PDB entry 4BSI | X-ray diffraction, 2.62 A resolution | chains A and B

# Chain A
Name: Hemagglutinin
Organism: Influenza virus (A/TURKEY/ITALY/214845/2002 (H7N3))
Notes: fragment: ha1 of trypsin released ectodomain, residues 12-332
Reference sequence: G0KQM4 (G0KQM4_9INFA); residues 1-321 here correspond to UniProt positions 12-332 (UniProt number = residue number + 11)
Sequence (321 residues; row label = number of the first residue in the row):
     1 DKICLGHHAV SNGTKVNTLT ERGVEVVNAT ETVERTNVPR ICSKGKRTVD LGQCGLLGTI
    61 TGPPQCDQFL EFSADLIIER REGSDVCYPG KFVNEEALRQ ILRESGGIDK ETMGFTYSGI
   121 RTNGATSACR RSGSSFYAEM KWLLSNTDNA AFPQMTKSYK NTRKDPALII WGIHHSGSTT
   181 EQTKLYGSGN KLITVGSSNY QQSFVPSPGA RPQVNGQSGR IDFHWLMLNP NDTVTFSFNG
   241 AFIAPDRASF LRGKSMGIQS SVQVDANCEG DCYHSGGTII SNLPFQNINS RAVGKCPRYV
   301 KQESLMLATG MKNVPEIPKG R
Disordered / not traced: 318-321
Disulfides: C42-C268, C54-C66, C87-C129, C272-C296
Covalent attachments: N-acetylglucosamine (NAG) linked to N28, N231

# Chain B
Name: Hemagglutinin
Organism: Influenza virus (A/TURKEY/ITALY/214845/2002 (H7N3))
Notes: fragment: ha2 of trypsin released ectodomain, residues 333-509
Reference sequence: G0KQM4 (G0KQM4_9INFA); residues 1-177 here correspond to UniProt positions 333-509 (UniProt number = residue number + 332)
Sequence (177 residues; row label = number of the first residue in the row):
     1 GLFGAIAGFI ENGWEGLIDG WYGFRHQNAQ GEGTAADYKS TQSAIDQITG KLNRLIEKTN
    61 QQFELIDNEF TEVEKQIGNV INWTRDSMTE VWSYNAELLV AMENQHTIDL ADSEMNKLYE
   121 RVKRQLRENA EEDGTGCFEI FHKCDDDCMA SIRNNTYDHS RYREEAMQNR IQIDPVK
Disordered / not traced: 171-177
Disulfides: C144-C148
Covalent attachments: N-acetylglucosamine (NAG) linked to N82

# How chain A and chain B interact
Pairs across the interface (132):
  D1(A) - Q27(B)  hydrogen bond (backbone-backbone)
  D1(A) - E139(B)
  D1(A) - I140(B)  hydrogen bond (backbone-backbone)
  K2(A) - H26(B)
  K2(A) - Q27(B)  hydrogen bond (backbone-backbone)
  K2(A) - C137(B)
  K2(A) - F138(B)
  K2(A) - E139(B)
  K2(A) - M149(B)
  I3(A) - R25(B)
  I3(A) - H26(B)
  I3(A) - C137(B)
  I3(A) - F138(B)  hydrogen bond (backbone-backbone)
  C4(A) - W14(B)
  C4(A) - F24(B)
  C4(A) - R25(B)  hydrogen bond (backbone-backbone)
  C4(A) - G136(B)  hydrogen bond (side chain-backbone)
  C4(A) - C137(B)  disulfide
  L5(A) - W14(B)
  L5(A) - G23(B)
  L5(A) - F24(B)  hydrophobic
  L5(A) - L118(B)  hydrophobic
  L5(A) - G136(B)  hydrogen bond (backbone-backbone)
  L5(A) - F138(B)  hydrophobic
  G6(A) - W14(B)
  G6(A) - Y22(B)
  G6(A) - G23(B)  hydrogen bond (backbone-backbone)
  G6(A) - M115(B)
  H7(A) - I6(B)
  H7(A) - I10(B)
  H7(A) - N12(B)
  H7(A) - G13(B)
  H7(A) - W14(B)  hydrogen bond (backbone-backbone)
  H7(A) - W21(B)
  H7(A) - Y22(B)
  H7(A) - M115(B)
  H8(A) - W14(B)
  H8(A) - L17(B)
  H8(A) - G20(B)  hydrogen bond (side chain-backbone)
  H8(A) - W21(B)  hydrogen bond (backbone-backbone)
  A9(A) - G13(B)
  A9(A) - W14(B)  hydrogen bond (backbone-backbone)
  A9(A) - E15(B)
  V16(A) - N104(B)
  N17(A) - A101(B)
  N17(A) - N104(B)  hydrogen bond (backbone-side chain)
  T18(A) - A101(B)
  T18(A) - Q105(B)  hydrogen bond
  T18(A) - I108(B)
  L19(A) - A101(B)
  L19(A) - M102(B)
  L19(A) - Q105(B)  hydrogen bond (backbone-side chain)
  T20(A) - Q105(B)  hydrogen bond (backbone-side chain)
  T30(A) - L52(B)
  T32(A) - V100(B)
  E79(A) - F70(B)
  R80(A) - F70(B)
  R81(A) - E69(B)  hydrogen bond (side chain-backbone)
  R81(A) - F70(B)
  E95(A) - T71(B)
  E96(A) - D67(B)
  E96(A) - N68(B)  hydrogen bond
  E96(A) - V73(B)
  R99(A) - N68(B)
  Q100(A) - I66(B)
  R103(A) - L65(B)
  R103(A) - N68(B)
  E104(A) - E64(B)
  M256(A) - Q62(B)
  G257(A) - L65(B)
  Q259(A) - L65(B)
  Q259(A) - N68(B)  hydrogen bond
  Q259(A) - E69(B)  hydrogen bond (side chain-backbone)
  Q259(A) - F70(B)
  S275(A) - E69(B)  hydrogen bond
  S281(A) - K58(B)
  N282(A) - I56(B)
  N282(A) - E57(B)
  P284(A) - L55(B)
  P284(A) - E57(B)
  F285(A) - A96(B)  hydrophobic
  S290(A) - R85(B)
  R291(A) - L65(B)
  R291(A) - D67(B)  salt bridge
  R291(A) - N68(B)
  R291(A) - E69(B)  salt bridge
  R291(A) - R85(B)
  V293(A) - F63(B)
  V293(A) - E64(B)
  V293(A) - L65(B)
  G294(A) - Q61(B)
  G294(A) - Q62(B)
  G294(A) - F63(B)  hydrogen bond (backbone-backbone)
  K295(A) - K58(B)  hydrogen bond (backbone-side chain)
  K295(A) - N60(B)
  K295(A) - Q61(B)
  C296(A) - K58(B)
  P297(A) - K58(B)
  R298(A) - W92(B)
  Y299(A) - T89(B)
  Y299(A) - W92(B)
  V300(A) - W92(B)
  V300(A) - S93(B)
  K301(A) - T89(B)
  K301(A) - E90(B)
  K301(A) - S93(B)  hydrogen bond (backbone-side chain)
  Q302(A) - S93(B)  hydrogen bond (side chain-backbone)
  Q302(A) - E97(B)  hydrogen bond
  L305(A) - A96(B)  hydrophobic
  L305(A) - E97(B)
  M306(A) - V100(B)
  M306(A) - N104(B)  hydrogen bond (backbone-side chain)
  L307(A) - L55(B)  hydrophobic
  L307(A) - E103(B)
  L307(A) - N104(B)
  A308(A) - N104(B)  hydrogen bond (backbone-side chain)
  A308(A) - T107(B)
  T309(A) - W21(B)
  T309(A) - I48(B)
  T309(A) - L52(B)
  G310(A) - W21(B)
  G310(A) - T107(B)
  M311(A) - I6(B)  hydrophobic
  M311(A) - W21(B)
  M311(A) - Y22(B)  hydrophobic
  M311(A) - A111(B)  hydrophobic
  V314(A) - A7(B)  hydrophobic
  V314(A) - E11(B)
  V314(A) - N12(B)
  V314(A) - G13(B)  hydrogen bond (backbone-backbone)
  P315(A) - N12(B)
  E316(A) - N12(B)
Interface residues without a listed pair, chain A (64 interface residues in all): V10, S11, V24, V26, S255, I258, S260, L283, K312
Interface residues without a listed pair, chain B (66 interface residues in all): N28, T59, L98, L99, Y119, I152
Cross-chain cystine bridges: C4(A)-C137(B)

# Overview
Chain A and chain B form an interface of 64 and 66 residues respectively, with 1 disulfide bond, 29 hydrogen
bonds and 2 salt bridges. Among the polar pairs are R291(A)-D67(B), R291(A)-E69(B) and C4(A)-G136(B).
N-acetylglucosamine is covalently linked to N28(A) and N231(A).
Chain A is Hemagglutinin and chain B is Hemagglutinin, both from Influenza virus (A/TURKEY/ITALY/214845/2002
(H7N3)); the structure, H7N3 Avian Influenza Virus Haemagglutinin in Complex with Avian Receptor Analogue
3'-SLN, was determined by X-ray diffraction, deposited together with 4BSA, 4BSB, 4BSC, 4BSD, 4BSE, 4BSF, 4BSG
and 4BSH.
